3ZJY - chains A and B of the 3 polymer chains in the assembly; structure by X-ray diffraction, 3.60 A resolution.

[Chain A]
Molecule: GTP-binding nuclear protein ran
From: Homo sapiens
UniProt: P62826 (RAN_HUMAN); numbering as in UniProt (aligned over 1-180)
Amino-acid sequence (180 residues; row label = number of the first residue in the row):
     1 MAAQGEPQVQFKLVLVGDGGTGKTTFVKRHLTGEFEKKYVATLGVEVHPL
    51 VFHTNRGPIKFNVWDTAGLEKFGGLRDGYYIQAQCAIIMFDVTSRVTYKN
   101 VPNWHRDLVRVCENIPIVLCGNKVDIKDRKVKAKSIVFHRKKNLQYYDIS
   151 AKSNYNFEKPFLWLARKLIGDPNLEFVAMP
Disordered / not traced: 1-8, 178-180
Sequence notes: engineered mutation L69 (Gln in P62826)
Bound ions: Mg2+: T24, T42 (together with GTP)
Small-molecule neighbours: GTP (guanosine-5'-triphosphate): D18, G19, G20, T21, G22, K23, T24, T25, F35, E36, K37, K38, Y39, V40, A41, T42, D65, T66, A67, G68, L69, N122, K123, D125, S150, A151, K152
Swiss-Prot annotation at these positions:
  - region: K37 to V45 (Switch-I), G68 to Q84 (Switch-II)
  - binding site (GTP): D18 to T25, E36 to T42, G68, N122 to D125, S150 to K152
  - modified residue: A2 (N-acetylalanine), T24 (Phosphothreonine), K37 (N6-acetyllysine), K60 (N6-acetyllysine), K71 (N6-acetyllysine), K99 (N6-acetyllysine), K134 (N6-acetyllysine), K159 (N6-acetyllysine)
  - cross-link (Glycyl lysine isopeptide (Lys-Gly)): K71 (interchain with G-Cter in SUMO2), K152 (interchain with G-Cter in SUMO2)

[Chain B]
Molecule: Importin-13
From: Homo sapiens
UniProt: O94829 (IPO13_HUMAN); residues 1-963 here = UniProt positions 1-963
Amino-acid sequence (963 residues; each row starts with the number of its first residue):
     1 MERREEQPGAAGAGAAPALDFTVENVEKALHQLYYDPNIENKNLAQKWLM
    51 QAQVSPQAWHFSWQLLQPDKVPEIQYFGASALHIKISRYWSDIPTDQYES
   101 LKAQLFTQITRFASGSKIVLTRLCVALASLALSMMPDAWPCAVADMVRLF
   151 QAEDSPVDGQGRCLALLELLTVLPEEFQTSRLPQYRKGLVRTSLAVECGA
   201 VFPLLEQLLQQPSSPSCVRQKVLKCFSSWVQLEVPLQDCEALIQAAFAAL
   251 QDSELFDSSVEAIVNAISQPDAQRYVNTLLKLIPLVLGLQEQLRQAVQNG
   301 DMETSHGICRIAVALGENHSRALLDQVEHWQSFLALVNMIMFCTGIPGHY
   351 PVNETTSSLTLTFWYTLQDDILSFEAEKQAVYQQVYRPVYFQLVDVLLHK
   401 AQFPSDEEYGFWSSDEKEQFRIYRVDISDTLMYVYEMLGAELLSNLYDKL
   451 GRLLTSSEEPYSWQHTEALLYGFQSIAETIDVNYSDVVPGLIGLIPRISI
   501 SNVQLADTVMFTIGALSEWLADHPVMINSVLPLVLHALGNPELSVSSVST
   551 LKKICRECKYDLPPYAANIVAVSQDVLMKQIHKTSQCMWLMQALGFLLSA
   601 LQVEEILKNLHSLISPYIQQLEKLAEEIPNPSNKLAIVHILGLLSNLFTT
   651 LDISHHEDDHEGPELRKLPVPQGPNPVVVVLQQVFQLIQKVLSKWLNDAQ
   701 VVEAVCAIFEKSVKTLLDDFAPMVPQLCEMLGRMYSTIPQASALDLTRQL
   751 VHIFAHEPAHFPPIEALFLLVTSVTLTLFQQGPRDHPDIVDSFMQLLAQA
   801 LKRKPDLFLCERLDVKAVFQCAVLALKFPEAPTVKASCGFFTELLPRCGE
   851 VESVGKVVQEDGRMLLIAVLEAIGGQASRSLMDCFADILFALNKHCFSLL
   901 SMWIKEALQPPGFPSARLSPEQKDTFSQQILRERVNKRRVKEMVKEFTLL
   951 CRGLHGTDYTADY
Disordered / not traced: 1-16, 152-156, 456-459, 657-674, 934, 953-963
From the paper describing this entry:
  - mutagenesis - D426R: decreased binding to Ubc9
  - conformationally variable residues (loop rearrangement, order/disorder transition): D481, H655 to Q672
  - mutagenesis - E436R/D481R: unchanged binding to Mago-Y14 and Ubc9
  - mutagenesis - E436R/D481R: abolished localization to eIF1A depletion from the nucleus
  - mutagenesis - D426R: unchanged localization to exporting eIF1A

[Interface between chain A and chain B]
Contacting residue pairs - 36 pairs, chain A then chain B:
  K38(A) with R784(B), hydrogen bond (side chain-backbone); P787(B); E830(B)
  Y39(A) with P829(B); E830(B), hydrogen bond (backbone-side chain)
  G44(A) with Q46(B)
  V45(A) with Q46(B)
  V47(A) with I39(B)
  P49(A) with I39(B)
  W64(A) with L33(B); K42(B)
  G74(A) with M50(B); Q53(B); I84(B)
  L75(A) with Q46(B); M50(B), hydrophobic; Q53(B); I84(B)
  D77(A) with Y76(B); S80(B), hydrogen bond; H83(B); R122(B), salt bridge
  G78(A) with Y34(B), hydrogen bond (backbone-side chain)
  Y79(A) with Q46(B), hydrogen bond
  Q82(A) with Y35(B), hydrogen bond
  N103(A) with T179(B)
  R106(A) with E175(B), hydrogen bond (side chain-backbone); E176(B), salt bridge; T179(B), hydrogen bond
  R110(A) with T121(B); V125(B); V172(B); E175(B), salt bridge; E176(B), salt bridge
  V111(A) with Y76(B)
  W163(A) with D415(B), hydrogen bond
Other interface residues (no listed pair), chain A (25 interface residues in all): K37, L43, R76, I81, D107, Y147, R166
Other interface residues (no listed pair), chain B (31 interface residues in all): L49, E73, F77, I118, S414, D785, D788

[In short]
The interface between chain A and chain B involves 25 residues on one side and 31 on the other; the contacts
include 9 hydrogen bonds and 4 salt bridges. Among the polar pairs are D77(A)-R122(B), R106(A)-E176(B) and
R110(A)-E175(B). From the paper: D426R of chain B reduces binding to Ubc9; conformational variability at
D481(B) and H655(B).
Here chain A is GTP-binding nuclear protein ran and chain B is Importin-13, both from Homo sapiens. Entry 3ZJY
(Crystal Structure of Importin 13 - RanGTP - eIF1A complex) was determined by X-ray diffraction together with
3ZKV from the same study.
